PDB entry 7MEM | electron microscopy, 3.20 A resolution | chains E and H of the 12 polymer chains in the assembly

[Chain E]
Name: Hemagglutinin HA1 chain
Source organism: Influenza A virus (strain swl A/California/04/2009 H1N1)
Reference sequence: C3W5S1 (C3W5S1_I09A0); the construct lacks a stretch of the UniProt sequence, so the offset changes along the chain: 11-55 = UniProt 18-62; 56-83 = UniProt 64-91; 84-92 = UniProt 93-101; 93-125 = UniProt 103-135; 3 more segments
Amino-acid sequence (331 residues; each row starts with the number of its first residue; a row labelled like 125A-125C holds insertion residues (125A, then the next letters in order)):
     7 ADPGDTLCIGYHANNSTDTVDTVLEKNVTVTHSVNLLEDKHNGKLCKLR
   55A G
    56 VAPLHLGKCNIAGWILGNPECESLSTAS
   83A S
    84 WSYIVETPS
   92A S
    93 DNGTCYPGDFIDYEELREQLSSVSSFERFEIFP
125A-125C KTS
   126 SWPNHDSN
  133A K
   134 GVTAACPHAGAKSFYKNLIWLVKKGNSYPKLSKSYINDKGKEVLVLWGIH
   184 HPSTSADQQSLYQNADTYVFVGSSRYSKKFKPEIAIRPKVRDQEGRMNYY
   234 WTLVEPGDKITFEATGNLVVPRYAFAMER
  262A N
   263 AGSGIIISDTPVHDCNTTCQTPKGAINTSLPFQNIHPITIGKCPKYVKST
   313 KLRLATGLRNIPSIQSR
Not modelled in the structure: 7-11, 325-329
Differences from the reference sequence: expression tag (7-10)
Disulfides: Cys52-Cys277, Cys64-Cys76, Cys97-Cys139, Cys281-Cys305
Glycans and other covalent adducts: glycan linked to Asn33; N-acetylglucosamine (NAG) linked to Asn94, Asn278, Asn289

[Chain H]
Name: Heavy chain of monoclonal antibody 045-09 2B05
Source organism: Homo sapiens
Notes: antibody fragment or engineered binder
Amino-acid sequence (120 residues; each row starts with the number of its first residue; a row labelled like 82A-82C holds insertion residues (82A, then the next letters in order)):
     2 VQLLESGGGLVQPGGSLSLSCAASGFTFSSFAMSWVRQAPVKGLEWVSMI
    52 S
   52A A
    53 GGGNTYYADSVKGRFTISRDNSKSTLYLQM
82A-82C SSL
    83 TAEDTAVYYCAKSDSSGF
100A-100E QYGRR
   101 EFWGQGTLVTVS
Disulfides: Cys22-Cys92

[How chain E and chain H interact]
Pairs across the interface - 23 pairs, chain E then chain H:
  Glu77(E) - Thr28(H)  hydrogen bond
  Glu119(E) - Ser98(H)
  Glu119(E) - Gly99(H)
  Glu119(E) - Gln100A(H)
  Glu119(E) - Tyr100B(H)  hydrogen bond (side chain-backbone)
  Arg120(E) - Ser31(H)
  Arg120(E) - Ser97(H)
  Arg120(E) - Ser98(H)  hydrogen bond (backbone-side chain)
  Phe121(E) - Asp96(H)
  Phe121(E) - Tyr100B(H)  hydrophobic
  Glu122(E) - Asp96(H)  hydrogen bond (backbone-backbone)
  Glu122(E) - Arg100D(H)  salt bridge
  Pro125(E) - Arg100D(H)
  Tyr168(E) - Tyr100B(H)
  Asn170(E) - Tyr100B(H)  hydrogen bond
  Lys172(E) - Gln100A(H)  hydrogen bond (backbone-side chain)
  Lys172(E) - Tyr100B(H)
  Gly173(E) - Tyr100B(H)
  Lys174(E) - Gln100A(H)
  Lys174(E) - Tyr100B(H)  hydrogen bond (backbone-side chain)
  Val176(E) - Tyr100B(H)
  Tyr256(E) - Phe32(H)
  Ala259(E) - Tyr100B(H)  hydrophobic
Interface residues without a listed pair, chain E (15 interface residues in all): Thr81
Interface residues without a listed pair, chain H (11 interface residues in all): Phe100

[Summary]
The interface between chain E and chain H involves 15 residues on one side and 11 on the other; the contacts
include 7 hydrogen bonds and 1 salt bridge. Polar pairs include Glu122(E)-Arg100D(H), Glu77(E)-Thr28(H) and
Glu119(E)-Tyr100B(H). N-acetylglucosamine is covalently linked to Asn94(E), Asn278(E) and Asn289(E).
Here chain E is Hemagglutinin HA1 chain (Influenza A virus (strain swl A/California/04/2009 H1N1)) and chain H
is Heavy chain of monoclonal antibody 045-09 2B05 (Homo sapiens). Entry 7MEM (CryoEM structure of monoclonal
Fab 045-09 2B05 binding the lateral patch of influenza virus H1 HA) was determined by electron microscopy.
